Entry 2EG7 (X-ray diffraction, 2.00 A resolution); this record covers chains A and B.

[Chain A (and B)]
Protein: Dihydroorotase
Organism: Escherichia coli
Notes: EC 3.5.2.3; chain B of this document is another copy of the same molecule, construct and numbering; everything in this record applies to it too
UniProt: P05020 (PYRC_ECOLI); residues 1-347 here correspond to UniProt positions 2-348 (UniProt number = residue number + 1)
Amino-acid sequence (347 residues; each row starts with the number of its first residue):
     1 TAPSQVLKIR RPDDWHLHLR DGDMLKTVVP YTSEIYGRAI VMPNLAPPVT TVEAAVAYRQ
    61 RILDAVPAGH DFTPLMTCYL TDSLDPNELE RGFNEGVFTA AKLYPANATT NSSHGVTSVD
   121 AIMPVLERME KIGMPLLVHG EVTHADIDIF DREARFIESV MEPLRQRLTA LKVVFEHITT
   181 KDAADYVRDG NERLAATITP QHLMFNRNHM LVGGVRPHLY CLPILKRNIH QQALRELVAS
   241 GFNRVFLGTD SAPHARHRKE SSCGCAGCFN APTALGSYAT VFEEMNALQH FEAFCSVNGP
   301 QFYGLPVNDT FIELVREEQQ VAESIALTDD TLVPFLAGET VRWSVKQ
Not modelled in the structure: 1-3, 347
Differences from the reference sequence: modified residue (102); conflict V119 (Ile120 in P05020)
Modified positions: K102 (lysine nz-carboxylic acid; KCX)
Bound ions: Zn2+ site 1: H16, H18, K102, D250 (together with HDDP); Zn2+ site 2: K102, H139, H177 (together with HDDP)
Ligand contacts: HDDP (OTD; 2-oxo-1,2,3,6-tetrahydropyrimidine-4,6-dicarboxylic acid): H16, H18, R20, N44, K102, H139, H177, C221, L222, P223, D250, A252, H254, A266, G267
Swiss-Prot annotation at these positions:
  - active site: D250
  - binding site (Zn(2+)): H16, H18, K102, H139, H177, D250
  - binding site (substrate): H18 to R20, N44, H139, L222, H254, A266
  - modified residue: K102 (N6-carboxylysine)

[Chain A / chain B interface]
Pairs across the interface (63):
  A145(A) with N208(B)
  I147(A) with N208(B), hydrogen bond (backbone-side chain)
  D148(A) with R207(B), salt bridge; N208(B); R227(B), salt bridge
  I149(A) with N208(B), hydrogen bond (backbone-side chain); L211(B); V212(B), hydrophobic
  F150(A) with R207(B); L211(B), hydrophobic
  D151(A) with R227(B), salt bridge
  R152(A) with N208(B); V212(B)
  R207(A) with D148(B), salt bridge; F150(B); R207(B)
  N208(A) with A145(B); I147(B), hydrogen bond (side chain-backbone); D148(B); I149(B), hydrogen bond (side chain-backbone); R152(B)
  L211(A) with I149(B); F150(B), hydrophobic; Y220(B), hydrogen bond (backbone-side chain); I224(B), hydrophobic
  V212(A) with I149(B), hydrophobic; R152(B)
  G213(A) with C263(B)
  G214(A) with Y220(B), hydrogen bond (backbone-side chain); C263(B); G264(B)
  V215(A) with V215(B), hydrophobic; Y220(B); S262(B); C263(B); G264(B), hydrogen bond (backbone-backbone)
  R216(A) with S262(B); C263(B)
  P217(A) with S261(B); S262(B)
  H218(A) with S262(B)
  Y220(A) with L211(B), hydrogen bond (side chain-backbone); G214(B), hydrogen bond (side chain-backbone); V215(B)
  I224(A) with L211(B), hydrophobic
  R227(A) with D148(B); D151(B), salt bridge
  E260(A) with E260(B); S261(B); S262(B)
  S261(A) with P217(B); E260(B)
  S262(A) with V215(B); R216(B); P217(B); H218(B); E260(B)
  C263(A) with G213(B); G214(B); V215(B); R216(B)
  G264(A) with G214(B); V215(B), hydrogen bond (backbone-backbone)

[Overview]
Chain A and chain B each contribute 25 residues to their interface, with 10 hydrogen bonds and 5 salt bridges.
Among the polar pairs are D148(A)-R207(B), D148(A)-R227(B) and D151(A)-R227(B). Ligands of chain A: HDDP.
Chain A and chain B are both Dihydroorotase (Escherichia coli); the structure, The crystal structure of E.
coli dihydroorotase complexed with HDDP, was determined by X-ray diffraction (same publication as 2EG6 and
2EG8).
